PDB entry 1PER | X-ray diffraction, 2.50 A resolution | chains A and L of the 4 polymer chains in the assembly

Chain A:
Molecule: 20-nt DNA strand
Sequence (20 nucleotides; row label = number of the first residue in the row):
     1 AAGTACAGTT TTTCTTGTAT

Chain L:
Molecule: Protein (434 repressor)
Organism: Phage 434
Reference sequence: P16117 (RPC1_BP434); residues 1-69 here correspond to UniProt positions 2-70 (UniProt number = residue number + 1)
Amino-acid sequence (69 residues; each row starts with the number of its first residue):
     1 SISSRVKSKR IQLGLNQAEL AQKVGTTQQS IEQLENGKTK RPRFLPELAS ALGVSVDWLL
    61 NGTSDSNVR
Unresolved in the structure: 64-69
Curated features (UniProtKB/Swiss-Prot):
  - DNA-binding region: Gln17 to Asn36 (H-T-H motif)

Interface between chain A and chain L:
Residue-residue contacts (15):
  DT12(A) - Lys40(L)  salt bridge to the phosphate
  DT13(A) - Thr39(L)  phosphate contact
  DT13(A) - Lys40(L)  hydrogen bond to the phosphate
  DT13(A) - Arg41(L)  hydrogen bond to the phosphate
  DT13(A) - Arg43(L)  sugar contact
  DC14(A) - Gln33(L)  base contact
  DC14(A) - Pro42(L)  phosphate contact
  DC14(A) - Arg43(L)  hydrogen bond to the phosphate
  DC14(A) - Phe44(L)  phosphate contact
  DT15(A) - Ser30(L)  base contact
  DT15(A) - Gln33(L)  hydrogen bond to the base
  DT16(A) - Thr27(L)  base contact
  DT16(A) - Gln29(L)  base contact
  DG17(A) - Gln29(L)  hydrogen bond to the base
  DT18(A) - Gln29(L)  hydrogen bond to the base
Also at the interface, not in a pair above, chain L (12 interface residues in all): Thr26, Lys38

In short:
7 residues of chain A face 12 of chain L across their interface; the contacts include 6 hydrogen bonds and 1
salt bridge. Polar pairs include DT15(A)-Gln33(L), DG17(A)-Gln29(L) and DT18(A)-Gln29(L).
Chain A is a 20-nt DNA strand and chain L is Protein (434 repressor) (Phage 434); the structure, The complex
between phage 434 repression DNA-binding domain and operator site OR3: structural differences between
consensus ..., was determined by X-ray diffraction.
